PDB entry 7RNE | X-ray diffraction, 2.73 A resolution | chains B and D of the 6 polymer chains in the assembly

# Chain B (and D)
Protein: Caspase-3 subunit p12
Source organism: Homo sapiens
Notes: chain D of this document is another copy of the same molecule, construct and numbering; everything in this record applies to it too
UniProt: P42574 (CASP3_HUMAN); residues 184-277 here = UniProt positions 184-277
Chain sequence (95 residues; each row starts with the number of its first residue):
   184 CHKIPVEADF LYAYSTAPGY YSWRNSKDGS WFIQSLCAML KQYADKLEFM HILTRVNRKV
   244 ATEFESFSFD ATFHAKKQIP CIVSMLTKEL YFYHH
Not modelled in the structure: 184, 277-278
Construct notes: expression tag (278)
UniProt features mapped onto this chain:
  - modified residue: R207 (Microbial infection: ADP-riboxanated arginine)
  - mutagenesis: R207 (R207A: Abolished ADP-riboxanation by C.violaceum CopC)

# How chain B and chain D interact
Residue-residue contacts (71):
  H185(B) - E248(D)  salt bridge
  K186(B) - A244(D)
  K186(B) - E248(D)
  K186(B) - A258(D)  hydrogen bond (side chain-backbone)
  K186(B) - K260(D)  hydrogen bond (backbone-side chain)
  I187(B) - K260(D)
  P188(B) - A244(D)
  P188(B) - K260(D)
  P188(B) - Q261(D)
  P188(B) - I262(D)  hydrophobic
  E190(B) - Y203(D)  hydrogen bond
  E190(B) - I262(D)
  A200(B) - M268(D)  hydrophobic
  Y203(B) - E190(D)  hydrogen bond
  E231(B) - H234(D)  salt bridge
  M233(B) - M233(D)  hydrophobic
  H234(B) - E231(D)  salt bridge
  H234(B) - H234(D)
  H234(B) - E272(D)  salt bridge
  T237(B) - L269(D)
  T237(B) - T270(D)
  T237(B) - K271(D)
  R238(B) - E272(D)  salt bridge
  N240(B) - S267(D)  hydrogen bond (side chain-backbone)
  N240(B) - M268(D)
  N240(B) - L269(D)  hydrogen bond (side chain-backbone)
  N240(B) - T270(D)
  R241(B) - T270(D)  hydrogen bond (side chain-backbone)
  R241(B) - K271(D)
  A244(B) - K186(D)
  A244(B) - P188(D)
  A244(B) - T270(D)
  E248(B) - H185(D)  salt bridge
  E248(B) - K186(D)
  A258(B) - K186(D)  hydrogen bond (backbone-side chain)
  K260(B) - K186(D)  hydrogen bond (side chain-backbone)
  K260(B) - I187(D)
  K260(B) - P188(D)
  Q261(B) - P188(D)
  I262(B) - P188(D)  hydrophobic
  I262(B) - E190(D)
  I262(B) - A191(D)  hydrophobic
  I262(B) - M268(D)
  P263(B) - M268(D)
  C264(B) - V266(D)  hydrophobic
  C264(B) - S267(D)
  C264(B) - M268(D)  hydrophobic
  I265(B) - I265(D)
  I265(B) - V266(D)
  I265(B) - S267(D)  hydrogen bond (backbone-backbone)
  V266(B) - C264(D)  hydrophobic
  V266(B) - I265(D)
  S267(B) - N240(D)
  S267(B) - C264(D)
  S267(B) - I265(D)  hydrogen bond (backbone-backbone)
  M268(B) - A200(D)  hydrophobic
  M268(B) - P201(D)
  M268(B) - N240(D)
  M268(B) - I262(D)  hydrophobic
  M268(B) - P263(D)
  M268(B) - C264(D)  hydrophobic
  L269(B) - T237(D)
  L269(B) - N240(D)
  T270(B) - T237(D)
  T270(B) - R241(D)  hydrogen bond
  T270(B) - A244(D)
  T270(B) - I262(D)
  K271(B) - T237(D)
  K271(B) - R241(D)
  E272(B) - H234(D)  salt bridge
  E272(B) - R238(D)  salt bridge
Other interface residues (no listed pair), chain B (33 interface residues in all): A191, T245, Y274
Other interface residues (no listed pair), chain D (34 interface residues in all): T245, Y274

# Summary
33 residues of chain B and 34 residues of chain D are in contact, with 12 hydrogen bonds and 8 salt bridges.
Polar pairs include H185(B)-E248(D), E231(B)-H234(D) and H234(B)-E272(D). UniProt lists one mutagenesis site
on chain B.
Chain B and chain D are both Caspase-3 subunit p12 (Homo sapiens); the structure, Crystal structure of
caspase-3 with inhibitor Ac-YKPVD-CHO, was determined by X-ray diffraction (same publication as 7RN7, 7RN8,
7RN9, 7RNB, 7RND, 7RNF and 7SEO).
